6I1D - chains A and B; structure by X-ray diffraction, 2.28 A resolution.

== Chain A ==
Molecule: Endoribonuclease YSH1
Organism: Saccharomyces cerevisiae (strain ATCC 204508 / S288c)
Notes: EC 3.1.27.-
Reference sequence: Q06224 (YSH1_YEAST); residue numbers follow UniProt; this construct covers 1-474
Amino-acid sequence (474 residues; numbered 1 to 474; the number before each row is that of its first residue):
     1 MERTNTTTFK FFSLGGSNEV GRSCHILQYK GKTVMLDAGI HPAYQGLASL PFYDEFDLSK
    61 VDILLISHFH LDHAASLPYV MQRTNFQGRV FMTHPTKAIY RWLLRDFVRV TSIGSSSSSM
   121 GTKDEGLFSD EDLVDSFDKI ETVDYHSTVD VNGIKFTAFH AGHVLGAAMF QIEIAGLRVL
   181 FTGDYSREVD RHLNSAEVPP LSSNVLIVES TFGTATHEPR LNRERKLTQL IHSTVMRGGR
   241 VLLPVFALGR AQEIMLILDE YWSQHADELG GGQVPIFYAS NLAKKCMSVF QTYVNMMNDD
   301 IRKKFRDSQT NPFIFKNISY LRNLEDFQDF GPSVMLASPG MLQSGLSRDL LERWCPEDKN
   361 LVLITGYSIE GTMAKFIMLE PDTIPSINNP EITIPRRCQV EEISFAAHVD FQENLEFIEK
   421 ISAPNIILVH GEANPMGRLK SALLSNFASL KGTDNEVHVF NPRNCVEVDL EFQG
Not modelled in the structure: 1-4, 115-125, 474
Ion coordination: Zn2+ site 1: His68, His70, His163, Asp184; Zn2+ site 2: Asp72, His73, Asp184, His430
Reported in the primary citation:
  - Zn2+ coordination: His68, His70, Asp72, His73, His163, Asp184, His430
  - conformationally variable residues (order/disorder transition): Phe290 to Thr310

== Chain B ==
Molecule: Protein MPE1
Organism: Saccharomyces cerevisiae (strain ATCC 204508 / S288c)
Reference sequence: P35728 (MPE1_YEAST); the author numbering skips numbers that UniProt does not, so the offset changes along the chain: 1-80 = UniProt 1-80; 82-161 = UniProt 81-160
Amino-acid sequence (160 residues; each row starts with the number of its first residue; note: 1 number in that range is skipped by the numbering (no residue carries it; nothing is unmodelled there)):
     1 MSSTIFYRFK SQRNTSRILF DGTGLTVFDL KREIIQENKL GDGTDFQLKI YNPDTEEEYD
    61 DDAFVIPRST SVIVKRSPAI
    82 KSFSVHSRLK GNVGAAAKGN ATRYVTGRPR VLQKRQHTAT TTANVSGTTE EERIASMFAT
   142 QENQWEQTQE EMSAATPVFF
Not modelled in the structure: 1, 82-98, 108-161
Differences from the reference sequence: conflict Lys99 (Leu98 in P35728)

== How chain A and chain B interact ==
Contacting residue pairs - 35 pairs, chain A then chain B:
  Arg22(A) - Asp45(B)  salt bridge
  Tyr44(A) - Asp45(B)
  Leu47(A) - Gln12(B)
  Leu47(A) - Asn38(B)
  Leu47(A) - Arg76(B)  hydrogen bond (backbone-side chain)
  Ala48(A) - Lys39(B)
  Ala48(A) - Leu40(B)
  Ala48(A) - Arg76(B)
  Leu50(A) - Arg76(B)  hydrogen bond (backbone-side chain)
  Pro51(A) - Arg76(B)  hydrogen bond (backbone-side chain)
  Phe52(A) - Asp45(B)
  Phe52(A) - Arg76(B)
  Phe52(A) - Ser77(B)
  Phe52(A) - Pro78(B)  hydrophobic
  Tyr53(A) - Ser11(B)
  Asp54(A) - Phe9(B)
  Asp54(A) - Lys10(B)
  Asp54(A) - Ser11(B)  hydrogen bond
  Asp54(A) - Val74(B)
  Asp54(A) - Lys75(B)
  Asp54(A) - Arg76(B)  hydrogen bond (side chain-backbone)
  Glu55(A) - Lys75(B)  salt bridge
  Glu55(A) - Ser77(B)
  Tyr79(A) - Gln12(B)  hydrogen bond
  Gln82(A) - Arg13(B)  hydrogen bond (backbone-side chain)
  Arg83(A) - Ser11(B)
  Arg83(A) - Gln12(B)
  Arg83(A) - Arg13(B)  hydrogen bond (backbone-backbone)
  Arg83(A) - Asn14(B)  hydrogen bond
  Thr84(A) - Ser11(B)
  Thr84(A) - Arg13(B)
  Asn85(A) - Ser11(B)
  Asn85(A) - Arg13(B)
  Asn464(A) - Pro78(B)
  Cys465(A) - Pro78(B)  hydrophobic
Other interface residues (no listed pair), chain B (16 interface residues in all): Phe46
From the paper, about this interface:
  - interface residues, chain A: Asp37(A)
  - interface residues, chain B: Phe9(B)

== In short ==
17 residues of chain A face 16 of chain B across their interface, with 9 hydrogen bonds and 2 salt bridges.
Among the polar pairs are Arg22(A)-Asp45(B), Glu55(A)-Lys75(B) and Leu47(A)-Arg76(B). His68(A), His70(A),
His163(A) and Asp184(A) coordinate Zn2+ site 1. From the paper: interface residues Asp37(A) and Phe9(B); Zn2+
coordination by His68(A), His70(A) and Asp72(A) among others.
Chain A is Endoribonuclease YSH1 and chain B is Protein MPE1, both from Saccharomyces cerevisiae (strain ATCC
204508 / S288c); the structure, Structure of the Ysh1-Mpe1 nuclease complex from S.cerevisiae, was determined
by X-ray diffraction.
